PDB entry 3AZK | X-ray diffraction, 3.20 A resolution | chains A and I of the 10 polymer chains in the assembly

== Chain A ==
Name: Histone H3.1
Source organism: Homo sapiens
UniProt: P68431 (H31_HUMAN); residues 0-135 here correspond to UniProt positions 1-136 (UniProt number = residue number + 1)
Chain sequence (139 residues; each row starts with the number of its first residue; numbers below 1 keep their minus sign (Gly-3 is residue -3)):
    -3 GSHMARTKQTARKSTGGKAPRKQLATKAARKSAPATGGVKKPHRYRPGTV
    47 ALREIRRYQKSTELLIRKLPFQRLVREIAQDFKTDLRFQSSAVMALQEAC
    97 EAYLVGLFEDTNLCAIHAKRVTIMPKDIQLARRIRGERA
Unresolved in the structure: -3 to 37, 135
Differences from the reference sequence: expression tag (-3 to -1)
Swiss-Prot annotation at these positions:
  - modified residue: Arg2 (Asymmetric dimethylarginine), Thr3 (Phosphothreonine), Lys4 (Allysine), Gln5 (5-glutamyl dopamine), Thr6 (Phosphothreonine), Arg8 (Citrulline), Lys9 (N6,N6,N6-trimethyllysine), Ser10 (ADP-ribosylserine), Thr11 (Phosphothreonine), Lys14 (N6-(2-hydroxyisobutyryl)lysine), Arg17 (Asymmetric dimethylarginine), Lys18 (N6-(2-hydroxyisobutyryl)lysine), Lys23 (N6-(2-hydroxyisobutyryl)lysine), Arg26 (Citrulline), Lys27 (N6,N6,N6-trimethyllysine), Ser28 (ADP-ribosylserine), Lys36 (N6,N6,N6-trimethyllysine), Lys37 (N6-methyllysine), Tyr41 (Phosphotyrosine), Lys56 (N6,N6,N6-trimethyllysine) and 8 more in UniProt
  - lipidation: Lys18 (N6-decanoyllysine)

== Chain I ==
Molecule: 146-nt DNA strand
Sequence (146 nucleotides; row label = number of the first residue in the row):
     1 ATCAATATCCACCTGCAGATTCTACCAAAAGTGTATTTGGAAACTGCTCC
    51 ATCAAAAGGCATGTTCAGCTGAATTCAGCTGAACATGCCTTTTGATGGAG
   101 CAGTTTCCAAATACACTTTTGGTAGAATCTGCAGGTGGATATTGAT
Unresolved in the structure: 146
Bound ions: Mn2+ site 1 near DG100 (its only coordinating residue here); Mn2+ site 2 near DG121 (its only coordinating residue here); Mn2+ site 3 near DA133 (its only coordinating residue here)

== Chain A / chain I interface ==
Residue-residue contacts - 25 pairs, chain A then chain I:
  His39(A) with DT143(I), hydrogen bond to the sugar
  Arg40(A) with DT65(I), base contact; DT143(I), sugar contact
  Tyr41(A) with DT142(I), phosphate contact; DT143(I), phosphate contact
  Arg42(A) with DA67(I), phosphate contact; DG68(I), salt bridge to the phosphate; DT143(I), hydrogen bond to the phosphate
  Pro43(A) with DA67(I), phosphate contact
  Thr45(A) with DT143(I), hydrogen bond to the phosphate
  Arg63(A) with DC60(I), phosphate contact
  Arg72(A) with DC50(I), salt bridge to the phosphate
  Arg83(A) with DC49(I), phosphate contact; DC50(I), sugar contact
  Phe84(A) with DC49(I), sugar contact; DC50(I), hydrogen bond to the phosphate
  Gln85(A) with DC49(I), phosphate contact
  Ser86(A) with DC49(I), phosphate contact
  Arg116(A) with DT70(I), phosphate contact; DG71(I), salt bridge to the phosphate
  Val117(A) with DT70(I), hydrogen bond to the phosphate
  Thr118(A) with DC69(I), hydrogen bond to the phosphate; DT70(I), hydrogen bond to the phosphate
  Met120(A) with DG71(I), phosphate contact
  Lys122(A) with DG71(I), salt bridge to the phosphate
Also at the interface, not in a pair above, chain I (13 interface residues in all): DG59, DG144

== Overview ==
Chain A and chain I form an interface of 17 and 13 residues respectively, with 7 hydrogen bonds and 4 salt
bridges. Polar pairs include His39(A)-DT143(I), Arg42(A)-DT143(I) and Thr45(A)-DT143(I).
Chain A is Histone H3.1 (Homo sapiens) and chain I is a 146-nt DNA strand; the structure, Crystal Structure of
Human Nucleosome Core Particle Containing H4K59Q mutation, was determined by X-ray diffraction, deposited
together with 3AYW, 3AZE, 3AZF, 3AZG, 3AZH, 3AZJ and 3 further entries.
